Entry 8SSW (X-ray diffraction, 2.40 A resolution); this record covers chains A and B of the 4 polymer chains in the assembly.

# Chain A (and B)
Name: ATP-dependent RNA helicase DDX3X
From: Homo sapiens
Notes: EC 3.6.4.13; chain B of this document is another copy of the same molecule, construct and numbering; everything in this record applies to it too
UniProt: O00571 (DDX3X_HUMAN); residue numbers follow UniProt; this construct covers 132-607
Amino-acid sequence (476 residues; numbered 132 to 607; the number before each row is that of its first residue):
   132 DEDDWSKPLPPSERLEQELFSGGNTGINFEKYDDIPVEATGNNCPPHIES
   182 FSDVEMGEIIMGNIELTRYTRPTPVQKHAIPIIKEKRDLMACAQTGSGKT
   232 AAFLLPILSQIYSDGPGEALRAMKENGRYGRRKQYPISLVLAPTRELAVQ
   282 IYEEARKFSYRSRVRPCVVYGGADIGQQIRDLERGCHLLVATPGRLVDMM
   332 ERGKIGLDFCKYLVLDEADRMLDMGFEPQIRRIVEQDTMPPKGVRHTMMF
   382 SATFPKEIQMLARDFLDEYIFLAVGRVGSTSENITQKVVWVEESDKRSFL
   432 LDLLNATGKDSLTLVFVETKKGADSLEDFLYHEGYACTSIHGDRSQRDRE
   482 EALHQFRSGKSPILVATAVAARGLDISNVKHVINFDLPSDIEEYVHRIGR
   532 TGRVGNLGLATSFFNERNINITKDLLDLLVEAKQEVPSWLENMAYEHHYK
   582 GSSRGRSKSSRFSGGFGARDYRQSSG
Disordered / not traced: 132-133, 407-411, 506-507, 534-537, 581-607 (chain B: 132-133, 407-411, 507-508, 534-537, 581-607)
Residues lining bound ligands: ADP (adenosine-5'-diphosphate): Asn155, Thr156, Gly157, Ile158, Phe160, Phe182, Tyr200, Thr201, Arg202, Pro203, Thr204, Gln207, Gln225, Thr226, Gly227, Ser228, Gly229, Lys230, Thr231, Ala232
Swiss-Prot annotation at these positions:
  - region: Pro139 to Gly172 (Interaction with CHUK), Ala250 to Arg259 (Involved in stimulation of ATPase activity by DNA and RNA, nucleic acid binding and unwinding and HIV-1 replication)
  - motif: Glu180 to Lys208 (Q motif), Asp347 to Asp350 (DEAD box)
  - binding site (ATP): Tyr200 to Gln207, Ala224 to Thr231
  - modified residue: Ser181 (Phosphoserine), Ser183 (Phosphoserine), Ser240 (Phosphoserine), Ser269 (Phosphoserine), Ser429 (Phosphoserine), Thr438 (Phosphothreonine), Ser442 (Phosphoserine), Ser456 (Phosphoserine), Thr469 (Phosphothreonine), Ser470 (Phosphoserine), Ser520 (Phosphoserine), Thr542 (Phosphothreonine), Ser543 (Phosphoserine), Arg592 (Omega-N-methylarginine), Ser594 (Phosphoserine), Ser605 (Phosphoserine)
  - cross-link: Lys215 (Glycyl lysine isopeptide (Lys-Gly) (interchain with G-Cter in SUMO2))
  - natural variant: Ile214 (I214T: In MRXSSB), Ala233 (A233V: In MRXSSB; deletion: In MRXSSB), Leu235 (L235P: In MRXSSB), Arg294 (R294T: In a breast cancer sample), Val300 (V300F: In MRXSSB), Arg326 (R326H: In MRXSSB), Arg351 (R351Q: In MRXSSB), Arg362 (R362C: In MRXSSB), Arg376 (R376C: In MRXSSB), Leu392 (L392P: In MRXSSB), Gln417 (Q417P: In MRXSSB), Arg475 (R475G: In MRXSSB), 9 further natural variant entries in UniProt
  - mutagenesis: Lys138 (K138R: Partial loss of ubiquitination by RNF39), Pro142 to Glu144 (Loss of interaction with TRAF3, reduced TRAF3 'K-63'-linked autoubiquitination), Ser152 (S152A: Reduces total phosphorylation by 60%. No effect on interaction with IKBKE), Lys162 (K162R: Partial loss of ubiquitination by RNF39), Ser181 (S181A: Greatly impairs phosphorylation by TBK1 and fails to synergize with TBK1 in IFNB1 induction; when associated with A-183; A-240 and A-269), Ser183 (S183A: Greatly impairs phosphorylation by TBK1 and fails to synergize with TBK1 in IFN-beta induction; when associated with A-181; A-240 and A-269), Tyr200 (Y200A: No effect on general translation; when associated with A-207; A-230; A-347 and A-348), Gln207 (Q207A: Does not promote the translation of HIV-1 RNA. No effect on general translation; when associated with A-200; A-230: A-347 and A-348), Lys230 (K230A: No effect on general translation; when associated with A-200; A-207; A-347 and A-348; K230E: Complete loss of ATPase and RNA-unwinding activities. Loss of HIV-1 mRNA nuclear export ...), Ser240 (S240A: Greatly impairs phosphorylation by TBK1 and fails to synergize with TBK1 in IFN-beta induction; when associated with A-181; A-183 and A-269), Ser269 (S269A: Greatly impairs phosphorylation by TBK1 and fails to synergize with TBK1 in IFN-beta induction; when associated with A-181; A-183 and A-240), Thr275 to Glu277 (Increased NF-kappa-B-mediated transcriptional activity, contrary to wild-type which is inhibitory in this experimental setting), 10 further mutagenesis entries in UniProt

# Chain A / chain B interface
Residue-residue contacts (10):
  Ser183(A) with Ser183(B)
  Glu186(A) with Glu186(B); Met187(B); Gly188(B), hydrogen bond (side chain-backbone); Glu189(B); Met192(B)
  Met187(A) with Glu186(B)
  Gly188(A) with Glu186(B), hydrogen bond (backbone-side chain)
  Glu189(A) with Glu186(B)
  Met192(A) with Glu186(B)

# In short
Chain A and chain B each contribute 6 residues to their interface; the contacts include 2 hydrogen bonds. Its
one hydrogen-bonded contact is Glu186(A)-Gly188(B). Bound to chain A: ADP. Curated annotation (UniProt) lists
16 ATP-binding residues and 28 mutagenesis sites on chain A.
Both chains are ATP-dependent RNA helicase DDX3X (Homo sapiens). Entry 8SSW (Crystal structure of DEAD-box RNA
helicase DDX3X in complex with ADP at pre-unwound state) was determined by X-ray diffraction.
